7NSV - chains A and P; structure by X-ray diffraction, 1.33 A resolution.

[Chain A]
Name: 14-3-3 protein sigma
Organism: Homo sapiens
Reference sequence: P31947 (1433S_HUMAN); residues 1-248 here = UniProt positions 1-248
Sequence (253 residues; numbered -4 to 248; the number before each row is that of its first residue; numbers below 1 keep their minus sign (Gly-4 is residue -4)):
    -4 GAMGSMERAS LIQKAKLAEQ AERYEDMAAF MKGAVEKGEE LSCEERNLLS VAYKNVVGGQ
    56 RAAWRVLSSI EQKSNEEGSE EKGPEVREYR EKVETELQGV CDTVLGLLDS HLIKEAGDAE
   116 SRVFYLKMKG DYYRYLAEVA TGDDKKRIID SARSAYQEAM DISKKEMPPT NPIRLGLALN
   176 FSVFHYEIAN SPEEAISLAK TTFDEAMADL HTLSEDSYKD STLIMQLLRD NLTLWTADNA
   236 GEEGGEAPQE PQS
Not modelled in the structure: -4 to -3, 71-77, 137-138, 232-248
Sequence notes: expression tag (-4 to 0)
Modified / non-standard residues: Cys38 (S-hydroxycysteine; CSO)
Glycans and other covalent adducts: 1-(3-bromanyl-4-methyl-phenyl)-2-(2-bromophenyl)imidazole (UQN) linked to Lys122
Ligand contacts: UQN (1-(3-bromanyl-4-methyl-phenyl)-2-(2-bromophenyl)imidazole): Asn42, Ser45, Phe119, Pro167, Ile168, Gly171, Asp215, Leu218, Ile219
UniProt features mapped onto this chain:
  - site (Interaction with phosphoserine on interacting protein): Arg56, Arg129
  - modified residue (Phosphoserine): Ser5, Ser74, Ser248
What the authors report for this chain:
  - binding site for UQN: Lys122

[Chain P]
Name: Transcription factor p65
Reference sequence: Q04206 (TF65_HUMAN); residues 39-51 here = UniProt positions 39-51
Sequence (13 residues; row label = number of the first residue in the row):
    39 EGRSAGSIPG RRS
Not modelled in the structure: 39-42, 50-51
Sequence notes: conflict Arg49 (Glu in Q04206)
Modified / non-standard residues: Ser45 (phosphoserine; SEP)
Ligand contacts: UQN (1-(3-bromanyl-4-methyl-phenyl)-2-(2-bromophenyl)imidazole): Ile46, Pro47, Gly48, Arg49

[How chain A and chain P interact]
Pairs across the interface (21; chain A residue first):
  Glu14(A) - Arg49(P)  salt bridge
  Leu43(A) - Arg49(P)
  Val46(A) - Arg49(P)
  Lys49(A) - Pro47(P)
  Arg56(A) - Ser45(P)
  Lys122(A) - Ile46(P)
  Arg129(A) - Ser45(P)
  Tyr130(A) - Ser45(P)
  Leu174(A) - Gly44(P)
  Leu174(A) - Ser45(P)
  Leu174(A) - Ile46(P)
  Asn175(A) - Ser45(P)
  Asn175(A) - Ile46(P)  hydrogen bond (side chain-backbone)
  Val178(A) - Gly44(P)
  Glu182(A) - Ala43(P)  hydrogen bond (side chain-backbone)
  Ile219(A) - Ile46(P)  hydrophobic
  Leu222(A) - Pro47(P)
  Asn226(A) - Ala43(P)
  Asn226(A) - Gly44(P)  hydrogen bond (side chain-backbone)
  Leu229(A) - Ala43(P)  hydrophobic
  Trp230(A) - Ala43(P)
Interface residues without a listed pair, chain A (20 interface residues in all): Asn42, Asn50, Gly171
Interface residues without a listed pair, chain P (7 interface residues in all): Gly48

[In short]
20 residues of chain A face 7 of chain P across their interface, with 3 hydrogen bonds and 1 salt bridge.
Polar contacts include Glu14(A)-Arg49(P), Asn175(A)-Ile46(P) and Glu182(A)-Ala43(P). Ligands of chain P:
compound UQN. Compound UQN is covalently linked to Lys122(A). The paper reports a binding site for UQN at
Lys122(A).
Chain A is 14-3-3 protein sigma (Homo sapiens) and chain P is Transcription factor p65; the structure, 14-3-3
sigma with p65 (RelA) binding site pS45 and covalently bound PC2046, was determined by X-ray diffraction
together with 7AOG, 7AXN, 7AYF, 7AZ1, 7AZ2, 7BDP and 17 further entries from the same study.
